Entry 3OXK (X-ray diffraction, 1.55 A resolution); this record covers chain A.

# Chain A
Molecule: Putative histidine triad family protein
From: Entamoeba histolytica
Reference sequence: C4LYI2 (C4LYI2_ENTHI); numbering as in UniProt (aligned over 1-113)
Sequence (117 residues; row label = number of the first residue in the row; numbers below 1 keep their minus sign (Gly-3 is residue -3)):
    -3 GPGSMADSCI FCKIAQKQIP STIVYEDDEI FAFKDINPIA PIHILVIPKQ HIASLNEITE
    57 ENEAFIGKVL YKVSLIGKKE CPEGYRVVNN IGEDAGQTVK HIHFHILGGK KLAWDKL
Disordered / not traced: -3 to -2
Construct notes: expression tag (-3 to 0)
Ion coordination: Zn2+: Cys5, Cys8, His47, His97
Ligand contacts: guanosine-5'-monophosphate (5GP): Ile6, Phe7, Ile10, Phe29, Lys30, Asp31, Ile32, Asn33, His39, Leu41, Asn86, Gly92, Gln93, Thr94, Val95, His99, His101, Trp110
Swiss-Prot annotation at these positions:
  - motif: His97 to His101 (Histidine triad motif)
  - active site: His99 (Tele-AMP-histidine intermediate)
  - binding site (Zn(2+)): Cys5, Cys8, His47, His97
  - binding site (AMP): Asp31, Asn86, Gly92, Thr94, His99, His101

# Overview
Ligands of chain A: guanosine-5'-monophosphate. Cys5, Cys8, His47 and His97 form the Zn2+ site. Curated
annotation (UniProt) lists active-site residue His99, 4 Zn2+-binding residues and 6 AMP-binding residues.
Chain A is Putative histidine triad family protein (Entamoeba histolytica); the structure, Crystal structure
of a histidine triad family protein from Entamoeba histolytica, bound to GMP, was determined by X-ray
diffraction (same publication as 3OJ7 and 3OMF).
